8KG2 - chains B and L of the 24 polymer chains in the assembly; structure by X-ray diffraction, 3.10 A resolution.

Chain B (and L):
Protein: Transitional endoplasmic reticulum ATPase
From: Homo sapiens
Notes: chain L of this document is another copy of the same molecule, construct and numbering; everything in this record applies to it too
UniProt: P55072 (TERA_HUMAN); numbering as in UniProt (aligned over 21-458)
Amino-acid sequence (438 residues; numbered 21 to 458; the number before each row is that of its first residue):
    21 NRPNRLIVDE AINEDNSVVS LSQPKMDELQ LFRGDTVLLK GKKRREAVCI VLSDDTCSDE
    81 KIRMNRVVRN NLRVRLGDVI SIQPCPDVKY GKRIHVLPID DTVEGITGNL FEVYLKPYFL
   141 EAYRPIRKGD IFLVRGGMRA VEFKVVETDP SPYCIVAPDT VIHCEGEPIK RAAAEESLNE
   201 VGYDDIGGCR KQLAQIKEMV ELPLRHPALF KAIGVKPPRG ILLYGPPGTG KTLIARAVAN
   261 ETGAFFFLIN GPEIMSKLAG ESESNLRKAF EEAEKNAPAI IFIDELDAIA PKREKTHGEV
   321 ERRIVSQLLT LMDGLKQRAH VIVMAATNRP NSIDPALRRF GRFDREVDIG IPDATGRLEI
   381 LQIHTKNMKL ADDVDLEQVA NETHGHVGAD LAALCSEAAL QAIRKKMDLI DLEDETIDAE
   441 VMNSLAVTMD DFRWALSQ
Differences from the reference sequence: engineered mutation A192 (Glu in P55072), A193 (Asp in P55072), A194 (Glu in P55072)
Ligand contacts: ADP (adenosine-5'-diphosphate): D205, I206, G207, C209, P246, P247, G248, T249, G250, K251, T252, L253, I380, I383, H384, G408, A409, A412
UniProt features mapped onto this chain:
  - binding site (ATP): P247 to L253, N348, H384
  - modified residue: S37 (Phosphoserine), K315 (N6,N6,N6-trimethyllysine), T436 (Phosphothreonine)
  - natural variant: R95 (R95G: In IBMPFD1), G97 (G97E: In CMT2Y), I126 (I126F: In IBMPFD1; uncertain significance), R155 (R155C: In IBMPFD1; R155H: In FTDALS6 and IBMPFD1; R155L: In IBMPFD1; R155P: In IBMPFD1; R155S: In IBMPFD1), R159 (R159G: In FTDALS6; R159H: In IBMPFD1), A160 (A160T: In IBMPFD1; uncertain significance), E185 (E185K: In CMT2Y), R191 (R191Q: In FTDALS6 and IBMPFD1), L198 (L198W: In IBMPFD1), A232 (A232E: In IBMPFD1), I254 (I254F: In IBMPFD1; uncertain significance), I369 (I369T: In IBMPFD1; uncertain significance), 1 further natural variant entry in UniProt
  - mutagenesis: F52 to D55 (Abolishes interaction with NPLOC4; when associated with A-110), R53 (R53A: Minor effect on affinity for ATP and ADP), R86 (R86A: Strongly increased affinity for ATP. Strongly reduced affinity for ADP), Y110 (Y110A: Abolishes interaction with NPLOC4; when associated with 52-A--A-55), R113 to H115 (Severely reduced binding to DERL1), F131 (F131R: Severely reduced binding to DERL1), L140 (L140D: Severely reduced binding to DERL1), D179 (D179R: No effect on binding to DERL1), H183 (H183W: Severely reduced binding to DERL1), K251 (K251Q: Impairs ERAD degradation of HMGCR and does not inhibit interaction with RHBDD1; when associated with Q-524), E305 (E305Q: Defect in ubiquitin-dependent protein degradation by the proteasome; when associated with Q-578), K312 (K312A: Does not affect methylation by VCPKMT), 6 further mutagenesis entries in UniProt

How chain B and chain L interact:
Residue-residue contacts (12):
  Q398(B) - R453(L)
  Q398(B) - S457(L)  hydrogen bond
  E402(B) - R453(L)  salt bridge
  E402(B) - S457(L)
  H404(B) - S457(L)  hydrogen bond (side chain-backbone)
  H404(B) - Q458(L)  hydrogen bond (side chain-backbone)
  R453(B) - Q398(L)
  R453(B) - R453(L)
  S457(B) - Q398(L)  hydrogen bond
  S457(B) - E402(L)
  S457(B) - H404(L)  hydrogen bond (backbone-side chain)
  Q458(B) - H404(L)
Other interface residues (no listed pair), chain L (7 interface residues in all): N401

In short:
Chain B and chain L form an interface of 6 and 7 residues respectively; the contacts include 5 hydrogen bonds
and 1 salt bridge. Among the polar pairs are E402(B)-R453(L), Q398(B)-S457(L) and H404(B)-S457(L). Ligands of
chain B: ADP.
Both chains are Transitional endoplasmic reticulum ATPase (Homo sapiens). Entry 8KG2 (Crystal structure of
p97-N/D1 hexamer in complex with FAF1-UBX domain) was determined by X-ray diffraction.
